PDB entry 8YAH | electron microscopy, 3.30 A resolution | chains A and C of the 5 polymer chains in the assembly

Chain A:
Name: AP-5 complex subunit zeta-1
Source organism: Mus musculus
Reference sequence: Q3U829 (AP5Z1_MOUSE); residues 3-808 here correspond to UniProt positions 2-807 (UniProt number = residue number - 1)
Sequence (808 residues; row label = number of the first residue in the row):
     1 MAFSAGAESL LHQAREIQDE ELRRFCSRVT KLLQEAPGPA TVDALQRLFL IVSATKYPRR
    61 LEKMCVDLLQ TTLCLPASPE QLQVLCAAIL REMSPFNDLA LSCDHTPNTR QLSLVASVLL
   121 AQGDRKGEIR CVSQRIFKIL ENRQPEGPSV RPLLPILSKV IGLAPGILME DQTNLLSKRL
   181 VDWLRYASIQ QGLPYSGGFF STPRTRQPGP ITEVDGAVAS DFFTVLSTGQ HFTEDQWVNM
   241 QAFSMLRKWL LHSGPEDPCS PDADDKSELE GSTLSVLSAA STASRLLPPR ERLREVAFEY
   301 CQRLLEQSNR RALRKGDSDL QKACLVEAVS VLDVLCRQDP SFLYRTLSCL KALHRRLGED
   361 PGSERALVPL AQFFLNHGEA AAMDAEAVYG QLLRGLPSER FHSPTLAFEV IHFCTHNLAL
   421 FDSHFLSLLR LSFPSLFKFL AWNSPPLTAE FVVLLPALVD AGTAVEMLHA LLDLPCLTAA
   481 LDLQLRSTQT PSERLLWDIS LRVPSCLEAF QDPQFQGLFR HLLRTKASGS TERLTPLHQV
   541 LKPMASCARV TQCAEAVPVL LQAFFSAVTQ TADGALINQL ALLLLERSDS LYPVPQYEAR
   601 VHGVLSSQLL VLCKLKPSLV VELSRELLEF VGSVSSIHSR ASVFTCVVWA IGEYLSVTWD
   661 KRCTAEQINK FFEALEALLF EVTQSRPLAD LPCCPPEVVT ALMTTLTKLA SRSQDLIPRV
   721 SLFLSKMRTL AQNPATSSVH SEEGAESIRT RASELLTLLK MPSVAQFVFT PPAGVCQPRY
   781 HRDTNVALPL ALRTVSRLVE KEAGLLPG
Disordered / not traced: 1, 145-148, 186-222, 227-232, 254-288, 308-316, 378-381, 659-660, 684-691, 733-743, 789-808
Construct notes: initiating methionine (1); expression tag (2)

Chain C:
Name: AP-5 complex subunit sigma-1
Source organism: Homo sapiens
Reference sequence: Q9NUS5 (AP5S1_HUMAN); numbering as in UniProt (aligned over 1-200)
Sequence (200 residues; each row starts with the number of its first residue):
     1 MVHAFLIHTL RAPNTEDTGL CRVLYSCVFG AEKSPDDPRP HGAERDRLLR KEQILAVARQ
    61 VESMCRLQQQ ASGRPPMDLQ PQSSDEQVPL HEAPRGAFRL AAENPFQEPR TVVWLGVLSL
   121 GFALVLDAHE NLLLAEGTLR LLTRLLLDHL RLLAPSTSLL LRADRIEGIL TRFLPHGQLL
   181 FLNDQFVQGL EKEFSAAWPR
Disordered / not traced: 14-18, 35, 78-88, 200

Chain A / chain C interface:
Pairs across the interface (79; chain A residue first):
  Ala-2(A) / Leu-152(C)  hydrogen bond (backbone-backbone)
  Ala-2(A) / Ser-156(C)
  Phe-3(A) / Ser-156(C)
  Ser-4(A) / Ser-156(C)
  Ser-4(A) / Thr-157(C)
  Gly-6(A) / Thr-157(C)
  Ala-7(A) / Ser-156(C)
  Ala-7(A) / Thr-157(C)
  Ala-7(A) / Leu-160(C)
  Leu-10(A) / Thr-157(C)
  Leu-10(A) / Leu-161(C)  hydrophobic
  Leu-11(A) / Leu-24(C)  hydrophobic
  Leu-11(A) / Leu-160(C)  hydrophobic
  Gln-46(A) / Leu-161(C)  hydrogen bond (side chain-backbone)
  Gln-46(A) / Arg-162(C)
  Phe-49(A) / Ala-163(C)  hydrophobic
  Leu-50(A) / Leu-160(C)
  Val-52(A) / Arg-47(C)  hydrogen bond (backbone-side chain)
  Thr-55(A) / Arg-47(C)  hydrogen bond (backbone-side chain)
  Lys-56(A) / Arg-47(C)  hydrogen bond (backbone-side chain)
  Lys-56(A) / Lys-51(C)
  Pro-58(A) / Glu-44(C)
  Arg-91(A) / Arg-50(C)
  Glu-92(A) / Arg-47(C)  salt bridge
  Pro-95(A) / Ala-43(C)
  Pro-95(A) / Asp-46(C)
  Ser-113(A) / His-176(C)
  Ser-117(A) / His-176(C)
  Leu-120(A) / Ala-31(C)
  Ala-121(A) / Arg-50(C)
  Arg-125(A) / His-41(C)
  Pro-155(A) / Pro-175(C)
  Pro-155(A) / His-176(C)
  Ile-156(A) / His-176(C)  hydrogen bond (backbone-side chain)
  Ser-158(A) / Gln-178(C)  hydrogen bond
  Lys-159(A) / Val-2(C)
  Lys-159(A) / Phe-29(C)
  Lys-159(A) / His-176(C)
  Leu-163(A) / Ala-31(C)
  Thr-224(A) / Gln-185(C)
  Val-225(A) / Asn-183(C)
  Val-225(A) / Gln-185(C)  hydrogen bond (backbone-side chain)
  Gln-236(A) / Phe-186(C)
  Gln-241(A) / Leu-180(C)
  Phe-243(A) / Phe-181(C)
  Ser-244(A) / Gln-178(C)
  Ser-244(A) / Leu-179(C)  hydrogen bond (side chain-backbone)
  Ser-244(A) / Leu-180(C)
  Ser-244(A) / Phe-181(C)
  Lys-248(A) / Met-1(C)
  Lys-322(A) / Leu-133(C)
  Ala-323(A) / Asn-131(C)  hydrogen bond (backbone-side chain)
  Ala-323(A) / Leu-133(C)  hydrophobic
  Ala-323(A) / Leu-134(C)
  Val-326(A) / Asn-131(C)
  Val-326(A) / Leu-133(C)  hydrophobic
  Glu-327(A) / Asn-131(C)
  Glu-327(A) / Phe-181(C)
  Arg-365(A) / Leu-133(C)
  Pro-404(A) / Gln-68(C)
  Thr-405(A) / Gly-96(C)
  Thr-405(A) / Ala-97(C)
  Thr-405(A) / Glu-136(C)  hydrogen bond
  Phe-408(A) / Ala-97(C)
  Phe-408(A) / Phe-98(C)
  Phe-408(A) / Arg-99(C)
  His-412(A) / Arg-99(C)  hydrogen bond
  Pro-445(A) / Leu-67(C)  hydrophobic
  Pro-446(A) / Ala-97(C)
  Leu-495(A) / Arg-74(C)
  Leu-495(A) / Pro-75(C)
  Trp-497(A) / Ser-72(C)
  Trp-497(A) / Gly-73(C)
  Trp-497(A) / Arg-74(C)
  Ala-548(A) / Gln-70(C)
  Arg-549(A) / Ala-71(C)  hydrogen bond (side chain-backbone)
  Arg-549(A) / Ser-72(C)  hydrogen bond (side chain-backbone)
  Gln-552(A) / Leu-67(C)  hydrogen bond (side chain-backbone)
  Gln-552(A) / Ala-71(C)
Also at the interface, not in a pair above, chain A (66 interface residues in all): Ser-53, Tyr-57, Gln-81, Val-84, Leu-85, Ser-94, Ala-116, Gln-122, Gly-123, Trp-237, Met-240, Met-245, Leu-304, Asp-319, Cys-324, Asp-498
Also at the interface, not in a pair above, chain C (60 interface residues in all): Gly-30, Leu-48, Met-64, Arg-95, Thr-111, Leu-120, His-129, Leu-132, Gly-137, Leu-153, Ala-154, Asp-164, Glu-167, Thr-171, Gly-177, Trp-198

Overview:
66 residues of chain A and 60 residues of chain C are in contact, with 15 hydrogen bonds and 1 salt bridge.
Polar pairs include Glu-92(A)/Arg-47(C), Gln-46(A)/Leu-161(C) and Val-52(A)/Arg-47(C).
Here chain A is AP-5 complex subunit zeta-1 (Mus musculus) and chain C is AP-5 complex subunit sigma-1 (Homo
sapiens). Entry 8YAH (full length AP5 complex bound to SPG11-SPG15) was determined by electron microscopy
(same publication as 8YAB and 8YAD).
